4MVH - chains A and B; structure by X-ray diffraction, 2.50 A resolution.

# Chain A (and B)
Protein: cAMP and cAMP-inhibited cGMP 3', 5'-cyclic phosphodiesterase 10A
Source organism: Homo sapiens
Notes: EC 3.1.4.17, 3.1.4.35; fragment: human PDE10a, residues 442-779; chain B of this document is another copy of the same molecule, construct and numbering; everything in this record applies to it too
Reference sequence: Q9Y233 (PDE10_HUMAN); residue numbers follow UniProt; this construct covers 442-779
Chain sequence (351 residues; numbered 429 to 779; the number before each row is that of its first residue):
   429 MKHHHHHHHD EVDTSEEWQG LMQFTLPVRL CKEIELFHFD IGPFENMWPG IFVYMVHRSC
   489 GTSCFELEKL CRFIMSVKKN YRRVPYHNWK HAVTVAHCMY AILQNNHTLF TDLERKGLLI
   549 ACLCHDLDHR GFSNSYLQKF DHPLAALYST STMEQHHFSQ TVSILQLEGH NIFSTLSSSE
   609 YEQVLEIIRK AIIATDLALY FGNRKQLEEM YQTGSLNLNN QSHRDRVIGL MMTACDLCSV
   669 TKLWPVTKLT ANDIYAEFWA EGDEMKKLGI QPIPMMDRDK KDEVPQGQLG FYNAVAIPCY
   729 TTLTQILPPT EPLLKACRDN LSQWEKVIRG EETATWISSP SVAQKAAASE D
Unresolved in the structure: 429-452, 760-779 (chain B: 429-451, 760-779)
Differences from the reference sequence: expression tag (429-441)
Disulfide bonds: C488-C492
Metal / ion sites: Zn2+ site 1: H519, H553, D554, D664; Zn2+ site 2 near D554 (its only coordinating residue here)
Residues lining bound ligands: 2F5 (1H-benzimidazol-2-yl(4-{[3-(morpholin-4-yl)pyrazin-2-yl]oxy}phenyl)methanone): Y514, H515, L625, L665, S667, V668, I682, Y683, F686, P702, M703, K708, E711, V712, G715, Q716, F719

# How chain A and chain B interact
Residue-residue contacts (25; chain A residue first):
  H535(A) with G642(B), hydrogen bond (side chain-backbone)
  T536(A) with L644(B); N645(B); L646(B), hydrogen bond (backbone-backbone)
  L537(A) with L537(B), hydrophobic; N647(B), hydrogen bond (backbone-side chain)
  F538(A) with N645(B), hydrogen bond (backbone-side chain); N647(B)
  T539(A) with N647(B)
  R543(A) with N645(B)
  G642(A) with H535(B), hydrogen bond (backbone-side chain); R543(B), hydrogen bond (backbone-side chain)
  L644(A) with T536(B); R543(B), hydrogen bond (backbone-side chain)
  N645(A) with T536(B); F538(B), hydrogen bond (side chain-backbone); D540(B); R543(B), hydrogen bond
  L646(A) with T536(B), hydrogen bond (backbone-backbone); L537(B), hydrophobic
  N647(A) with L537(B), hydrogen bond (side chain-backbone); F538(B); T539(B); R652(B)
  R652(A) with N647(B)
Also at the interface, not in a pair above, chain A (14 interface residues in all): S643, P736
Also at the interface, not in a pair above, chain B (14 interface residues in all): P737

# Overview
Chain A and chain B each contribute 14 residues to their interface, with 11 hydrogen bonds. Among the polar
pairs are H535(A)-G642(B), L537(A)-N647(B) and F538(A)-N645(B). Chain A binds compound 2F5. H519(A), H553(A),
D554(A) and D664(A) coordinate Zn2+ site 1.
Chain A and chain B are both cAMP and cAMP-inhibited cGMP 3', 5'-cyclic phosphodiesterase 10A (Homo sapiens);
the structure, Crystal Structure of PDE10A with Novel Keto-Benzimidazole Inhibitor, was determined by X-ray
diffraction (same publication as 4MUW).
